PDB entry 4FNS | X-ray diffraction, 2.60 A resolution | chains C and D of the 4 polymer chains in the assembly

[Chain C (and D)]
Molecule: Alpha-galactosidase AgaA
From: Geobacillus stearothermophilus
Notes: EC 3.2.1.22; chain D of this document is another copy of the same molecule, construct and numbering; everything in this record applies to it too
UniProt: Q9ALJ4 (Q9ALJ4_GEOSE); residues 1-729 here = UniProt positions 1-729
Amino-acid sequence (729 residues; each row starts with the number of its first residue):
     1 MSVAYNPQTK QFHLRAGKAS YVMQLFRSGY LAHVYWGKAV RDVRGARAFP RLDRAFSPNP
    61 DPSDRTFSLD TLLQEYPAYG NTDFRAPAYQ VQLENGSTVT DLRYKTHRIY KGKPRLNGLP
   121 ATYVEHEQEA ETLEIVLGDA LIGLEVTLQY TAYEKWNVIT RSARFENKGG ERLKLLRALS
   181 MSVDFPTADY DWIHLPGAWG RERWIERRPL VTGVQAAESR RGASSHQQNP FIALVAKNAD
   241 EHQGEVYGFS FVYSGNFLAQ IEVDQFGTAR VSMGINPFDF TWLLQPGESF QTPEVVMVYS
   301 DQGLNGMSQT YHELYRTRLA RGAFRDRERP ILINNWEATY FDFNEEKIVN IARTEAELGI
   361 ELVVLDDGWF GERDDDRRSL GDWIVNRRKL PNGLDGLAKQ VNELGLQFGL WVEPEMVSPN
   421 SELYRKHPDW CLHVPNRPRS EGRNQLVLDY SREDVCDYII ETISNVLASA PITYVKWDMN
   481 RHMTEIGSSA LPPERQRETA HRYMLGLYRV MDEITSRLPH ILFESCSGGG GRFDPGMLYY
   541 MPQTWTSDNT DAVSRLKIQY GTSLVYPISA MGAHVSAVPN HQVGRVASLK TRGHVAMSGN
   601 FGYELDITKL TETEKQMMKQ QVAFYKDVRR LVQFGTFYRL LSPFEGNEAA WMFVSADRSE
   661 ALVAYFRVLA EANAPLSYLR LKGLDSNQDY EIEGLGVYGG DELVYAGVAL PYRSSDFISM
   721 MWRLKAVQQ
Disordered / not traced: 1-9, 728-729
Construct notes: engineered mutation Glu355 (Ala in Q9ALJ4), Leu518 (Phe in Q9ALJ4), Val704 (Met in Q9ALJ4)
Curated features (UniProtKB/Swiss-Prot):
  - active site: Asp478 (Nucleophile), Asp548 (Proton donor)
  - binding site (substrate): Asp53, Trp199, Asp366, Asp367, Arg443, Lys476 to Asn480, Cys526, Asp548
  - mutagenesis: Trp336 (W336A: Very strongly reduced hydrolytic efficiency against raffinose, but displays medium level of transglycosylation activity compared to none with wild-type enzyme ...), Asp478 (D478A: Loss of activity), Asp548 (D548N: Loss of activity)
Residues lining bound ligands: 1-deoxygalactonojirimycin (DGJ; (2R,3S,4R,5S)-2-(hydroxymethyl)piperidine-3,4,5-triol): Trp336, Asp366, Asp367, Trp411, Arg443, Lys476, Asp478, Asn480, Cys526, Gly528, Gly529, Trp545, Asp548, Glu604

[How chain C and chain D interact]
Contacting residue pairs - 75 pairs, chain C then chain D:
  Tyr35(C) - Tyr705(D)  hydrogen bond (side chain-backbone)
  Tyr35(C) - Ala706(D)  hydrophobic
  Lys38(C) - Tyr705(D)
  Ala39(C) - Tyr705(D)
  Val40(C) - Asp701(D)
  Val40(C) - Glu702(D)
  Val40(C) - Tyr705(D)  hydrophobic
  Arg41(C) - Ser686(D)  hydrogen bond (side chain-backbone)
  Arg41(C) - Asn687(D)
  Arg41(C) - Gln688(D)  hydrogen bond (side chain-backbone)
  Arg41(C) - Asp689(D)  salt bridge
  Arg41(C) - Asp701(D)  salt bridge
  Asp42(C) - Glu702(D)
  Val43(C) - Glu702(D)
  Arg44(C) - Asp689(D)  salt bridge
  Arg44(C) - Val697(D)
  Arg44(C) - Gly699(D)
  Arg44(C) - Glu702(D)  hydrogen bond (backbone-side chain)
  Gly45(C) - Tyr698(D)
  Gly45(C) - Glu702(D)  hydrogen bond (backbone-side chain)
  Ala48(C) - Tyr698(D)
  Ala48(C) - Ala709(D)
  Phe49(C) - Ala709(D)  hydrophobic
  Pro50(C) - Leu710(D)
  Pro50(C) - Tyr712(D)
  Leu52(C) - Leu676(D)  hydrophobic
  Leu52(C) - Tyr712(D)  hydrophobic
  Arg54(C) - Asn673(D)  hydrogen bond
  Arg54(C) - Ala674(D)  hydrogen bond (side chain-backbone)
  Arg54(C) - Leu676(D)
  Pro186(C) - Tyr678(D)
  Thr187(C) - Tyr678(D)
  Asn238(C) - Asn238(D)
  Asn238(C) - Asp240(D)
  Asp240(C) - Asn238(D)  hydrogen bond
  Gln243(C) - Gln243(D)  hydrogen bond
  Glu245(C) - Arg680(D)  salt bridge
  Phe266(C) - Asn673(D)
  Phe266(C) - Pro675(D)
  Asn673(C) - Arg54(D)  hydrogen bond
  Asn673(C) - Phe266(D)
  Ala674(C) - Arg54(D)  hydrogen bond (backbone-side chain)
  Pro675(C) - Phe266(D)
  Leu676(C) - Pro50(D)  hydrophobic
  Leu676(C) - Arg54(D)
  Tyr678(C) - Pro186(D)
  Tyr678(C) - Thr187(D)
  Arg680(C) - Glu245(D)  salt bridge
  Ser686(C) - Arg41(D)  hydrogen bond (backbone-side chain)
  Asn687(C) - Arg41(D)
  Gln688(C) - Arg41(D)
  Asp689(C) - Arg41(D)  salt bridge
  Asp689(C) - Arg44(D)  salt bridge
  Val697(C) - Arg44(D)  hydrogen bond (backbone-side chain)
  Tyr698(C) - Arg44(D)
  Tyr698(C) - Gly45(D)
  Tyr698(C) - Ala48(D)
  Gly699(C) - Arg44(D)
  Asp701(C) - Val40(D)
  Asp701(C) - Arg41(D)  salt bridge
  Glu702(C) - Val40(D)
  Glu702(C) - Asp42(D)
  Glu702(C) - Val43(D)
  Glu702(C) - Arg44(D)  hydrogen bond (side chain-backbone)
  Glu702(C) - Gly45(D)  hydrogen bond (side chain-backbone)
  Tyr705(C) - Tyr35(D)
  Tyr705(C) - Lys38(D)
  Tyr705(C) - Ala39(D)
  Tyr705(C) - Val40(D)  hydrophobic
  Ala706(C) - Tyr35(D)  hydrophobic
  Ala709(C) - Ala48(D)
  Ala709(C) - Phe49(D)  hydrophobic
  Leu710(C) - Pro50(D)
  Tyr712(C) - Pro50(D)
  Tyr712(C) - Leu52(D)  hydrophobic
Other interface residues (no listed pair), chain C (45 interface residues in all): Gln265, Gly267, Gly700, Pro711
Other interface residues (no listed pair), chain D (45 interface residues in all): Gln265, Gly267, Gly700, Pro711

[Overview]
Chain C and chain D each contribute 45 residues to their interface; the contacts include 15 hydrogen bonds and
8 salt bridges. Among the polar pairs are Arg41(C)-Asp689(D), Arg41(C)-Asp701(D) and Arg44(C)-Asp689(D).
Ligands of chain C: 1-deoxygalactonojirimycin.
Both chains are Alpha-galactosidase AgaA (Geobacillus stearothermophilus). Entry 4FNS (Crystal structure of
GH36 alpha-galactosidase AgaA A355E from Geobacillus stearothermophilus in complex with
1-deoxygalactonojirimycin) was determined by X-ray diffraction together with 4FNP, 4FNQ, 4FNR, 4FNT and 4FNU
from the same study.
